PDB entry 3ZXW | X-ray diffraction, 2.10 A resolution | chains D and E of the 8 polymer chains in the assembly

# Chain D
Protein: Ribulose bisphosphate carboxylase small chain
From: Thermosynechococcus elongatus
Notes: EC 4.1.1.39
UniProt: Q8DIS7 (Q8DIS7_THEEB); residues 1-118 here = UniProt positions 1-118
Chain sequence (118 residues; numbered 1 to 118; the number before each row is that of its first residue):
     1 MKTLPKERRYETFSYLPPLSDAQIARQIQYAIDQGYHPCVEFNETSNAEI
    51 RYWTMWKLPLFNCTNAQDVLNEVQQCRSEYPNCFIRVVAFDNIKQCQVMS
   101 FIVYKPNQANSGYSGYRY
Disordered / not traced: 1-13, 107-118

# Chain E
Protein: Ribulose bisphosphate carboxylase large chain
From: Thermosynechococcus elongatus
Notes: EC 4.1.1.39
UniProt: Q8DIS5 (RBL_THEEB); residue numbers follow UniProt; this construct covers 1-475
Chain sequence (475 residues; numbered 1 to 475; the number before each row is that of its first residue):
     1 MAYTQSKSQKVGYQAGVKDYRLTYYTPDYTPKDTDILAAFRVTPQPGVPF
    51 EEAAAAVAAESSTGTWTTVWTDLLTDLDRYKGCCYDIEPLPGEDNQFIAY
   101 IAYPLDLFEEGSVTNMLTSIVGNVFGFKALKALRLEDLRIPVAYLKTFQG
   151 PPHGIQVERDKLNKYGRPLLGCTIKPKLGLSAKNYGRAVYECLRGGLDFT
   201 KDDENINSQPFQRWRDRFLFVADAIHKAQAETGEIKGHYLNVTAPTCEEM
   251 LKRAEFAKELEMPIIMHDFLTAGFTANTTLSKWCRDNGMLLHIHRAMHAV
   301 MDRQKNHGIHFRVLAKCLRMSGGDHIHTGTVVGKLEGDKAVTLGFVDLLR
   351 ENYIEQDRSRGIYFTQDWASMPGVMAVASGGIHVWHMPALVDIFGDDAVL
   401 QFGGGTLGHPWGNAPGATANRVALEACIQARNEGRDLMREGGDIIREAAR
   451 WSPELAAACELWKEIKFEFEAQDTI
Disordered / not traced: 1-11
Modified positions: Lys201 (lysine nz-carboxylic acid; KCX)
Swiss-Prot annotation at these positions:
  - active site (Proton acceptor): Lys175, His294
  - binding site (substrate): Asn123, Thr173, Lys177, Arg295, His327, Ser379
  - binding site (Mg(2+)): Lys201, Asp203, Glu204
  - site: Lys334 (Transition state stabilizer)
  - modified residue: Lys201 (N6-carboxylysine)
Disulfides: Cys172-Cys192
Bound ions: Mg2+: Lys201, Asp203, Glu204 (together with 2-carboxyarabinitol-1,5-diphosphate)
Residues lining bound ligands:
  - 2-carboxyarabinitol-1,5-diphosphate (CAP), molecule 1: Glu60, Thr65, Trp66, Asn123
  - 2-carboxyarabinitol-1,5-diphosphate (CAP), molecule 2: Thr173, Lys175, Lys177, Lys201, Asp203, Glu204, His294, Arg295, His298, His327, Gly329, Lys334, Leu335, Ser379, Gly380, Gly381, Gln401, Phe402, Gly403, Gly404

# Interface between chain D and chain E
Pairs across the interface (25):
  Glu41(D) - Arg187(E)  salt bridge
  Asn43(D) - Lys227(E)  hydrogen bond
  Ile50(D) - Lys227(E)
  Arg51(D) - Lys183(E)
  Arg51(D) - Phe220(E)
  Arg51(D) - Asp223(E)  salt bridge
  Tyr52(D) - Lys183(E)
  Tyr52(D) - Gly186(E)
  Tyr52(D) - Arg187(E)
  Tyr52(D) - Phe220(E)  hydrogen bond (side chain-backbone)
  Tyr52(D) - Asp223(E)
  Tyr52(D) - Ala224(E)
  Tyr52(D) - Lys227(E)  hydrogen bond (backbone-side chain)
  Trp53(D) - Arg187(E)  hydrogen bond (backbone-side chain)
  Trp53(D) - Tyr190(E)
  Thr54(D) - Tyr190(E)  hydrogen bond
  Thr54(D) - Arg194(E)
  Met55(D) - Arg187(E)
  Met55(D) - Glu191(E)  hydrogen bond (backbone-side chain)
  Leu58(D) - Trp411(E)
  Leu58(D) - Gly412(E)
  Gln95(D) - Gly179(E)  hydrogen bond (side chain-backbone)
  Gln95(D) - Leu180(E)
  Gln95(D) - Ser181(E)  hydrogen bond (side chain-backbone)
  Gln95(D) - Asn184(E)  hydrogen bond
Also at the interface, not in a pair above, chain D (12 interface residues in all): Glu44, Lys57
Also at the interface, not in a pair above, chain E (18 interface residues in all): Glu231, Pro410

# In short
12 residues of chain D and 18 residues of chain E are in contact; the contacts include 9 hydrogen bonds and 2
salt bridges. Among the polar pairs are Glu41(D)-Arg187(E), Arg51(D)-Asp223(E) and Asn43(D)-Lys227(E). Ligands
of chain E: 2-carboxyarabinitol-1,5-diphosphate.
Chain D is Ribulose bisphosphate carboxylase small chain and chain E is Ribulose bisphosphate carboxylase
large chain, both from Thermosynechococcus elongatus; the structure, Structure of activated rubisco from
thermosynechococcus elongatus complexed with 2-carboxyarabinitol-1,5-diphosphate, was determined by X-ray
diffraction.
